Entry 2NVZ (X-ray diffraction, 4.30 A resolution (low resolution: residue-level contacts below are approximate; hydrogen-bond / salt-bridge calls are withheld)); this record covers chains B and J of the 13 polymer chains in the assembly.

== Chain B ==
Molecule: DNA-directed RNA polymerase II 140 kDa polypeptide
Organism: Saccharomyces cerevisiae
Notes: EC 2.7.7.6
Reference sequence: P08518 (RPB2_YEAST); numbering as in UniProt (aligned over 1-1224)
Amino-acid sequence (1224 residues; row label = number of the first residue in the row):
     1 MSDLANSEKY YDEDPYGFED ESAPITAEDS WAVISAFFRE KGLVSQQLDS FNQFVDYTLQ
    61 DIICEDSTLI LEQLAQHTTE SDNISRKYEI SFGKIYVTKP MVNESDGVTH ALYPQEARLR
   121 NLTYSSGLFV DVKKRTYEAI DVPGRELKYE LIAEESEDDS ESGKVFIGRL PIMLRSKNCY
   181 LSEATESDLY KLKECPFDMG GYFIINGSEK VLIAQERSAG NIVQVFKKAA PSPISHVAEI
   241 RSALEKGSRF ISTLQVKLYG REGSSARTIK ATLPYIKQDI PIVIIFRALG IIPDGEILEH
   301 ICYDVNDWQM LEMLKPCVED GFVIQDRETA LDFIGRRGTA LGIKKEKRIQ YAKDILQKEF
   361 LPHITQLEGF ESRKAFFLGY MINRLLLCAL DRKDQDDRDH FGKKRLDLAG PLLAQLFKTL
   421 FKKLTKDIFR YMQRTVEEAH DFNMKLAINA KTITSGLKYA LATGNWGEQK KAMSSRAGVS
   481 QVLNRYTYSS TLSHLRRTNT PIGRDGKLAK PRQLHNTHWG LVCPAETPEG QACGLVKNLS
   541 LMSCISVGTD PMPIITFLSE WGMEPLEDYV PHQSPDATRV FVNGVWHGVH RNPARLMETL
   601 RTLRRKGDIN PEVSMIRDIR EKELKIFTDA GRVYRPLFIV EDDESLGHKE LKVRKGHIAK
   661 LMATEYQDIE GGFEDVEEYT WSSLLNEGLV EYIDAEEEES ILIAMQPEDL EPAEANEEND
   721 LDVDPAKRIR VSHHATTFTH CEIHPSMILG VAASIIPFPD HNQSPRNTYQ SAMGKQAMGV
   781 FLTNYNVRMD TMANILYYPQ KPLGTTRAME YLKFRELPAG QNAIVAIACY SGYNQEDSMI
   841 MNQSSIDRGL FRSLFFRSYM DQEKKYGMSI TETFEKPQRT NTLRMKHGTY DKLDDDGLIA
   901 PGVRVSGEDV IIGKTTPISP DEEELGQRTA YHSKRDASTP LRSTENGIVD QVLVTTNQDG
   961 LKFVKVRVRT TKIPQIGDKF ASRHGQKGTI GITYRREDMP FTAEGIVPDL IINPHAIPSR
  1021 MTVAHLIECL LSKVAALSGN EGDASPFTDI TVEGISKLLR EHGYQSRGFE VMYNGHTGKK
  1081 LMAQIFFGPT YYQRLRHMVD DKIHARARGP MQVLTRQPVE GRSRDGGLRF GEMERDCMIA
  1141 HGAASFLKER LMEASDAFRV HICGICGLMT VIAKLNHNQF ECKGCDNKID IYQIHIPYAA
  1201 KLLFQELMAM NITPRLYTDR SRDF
Not modelled in the structure: 1-19, 71-89, 133-163, 249-250, 336-344, 438-445, 503-508, 669-677, 715-721, 733-734, 920-934, 1224
Bound ions: Mg2+: D837 (together with UTP) (shared with 2 residues of chain A); Zn2+: C1166, C1182, C1185
Ligand contacts: UTP (uridine 5'-triphosphate): R766, Y769, D837, G985, K987, R1020
From the paper describing this entry:
  - Mg2+ coordination: D837

== Chain J ==
Molecule: DNA-directed RNA polymerases I/II/III subunit 10
Organism: Saccharomyces cerevisiae
Notes: EC 2.7.7.6
Reference sequence: P22139 (RPAB5_YEAST); residue numbers follow UniProt; this construct covers 1-70
Amino-acid sequence (70 residues; each row starts with the number of its first residue):
     1 MIVPVRCFSC GKVVGDKWES YLNLLQEDEL DEGTALSRLG LKRYCCRRMI LTHVDLIEKF
    61 LRYNPLEKRD
Not modelled in the structure: 66-70
Bound ions: Zn2+: C7, C10, C45, C46
Swiss-Prot annotation at these positions:
  - binding site (Zn(2+)): C7, C10, C45, C46
  - cross-link: K59 (Glycyl lysine isopeptide (Lys-Gly) (interchain with G-Cter in ubiquitin))

== How chain B and chain J interact ==
Residue-residue contacts - 57 pairs, chain B then chain J:
  E186(B) - R62(J)
  Y190(B) - K59(J)
  Y190(B) - R62(J)
  Y190(B) - Y63(J)
  F197(B) - K59(J)
  V780(B) - L56(J)
  T783(B) - K59(J)
  T783(B) - F60(J)
  T783(B) - Y63(J)
  N784(B) - Y63(J)
  Y785(B) - M1(J)
  Y785(B) - F60(J)
  I795(B) - M1(J)
  Y797(B) - M1(J)
  Y798(B) - M1(J)
  Y798(B) - I2(J)
  Y798(B) - P4(J)
  P799(B) - M1(J)
  Q800(B) - M49(J)
  Q800(B) - T52(J)
  K801(B) - L51(J)
  K801(B) - T52(J)
  L803(B) - L51(J)
  R815(B) - V54(J)
  E816(B) - L56(J)
  N822(B) - R48(J)
  N822(B) - T52(J)
  A823(B) - R48(J)
  I824(B) - Y44(J)
  I824(B) - R48(J)
  N842(B) - F8(J)
  S845(B) - F8(J)
  R848(B) - C7(J)
  R848(B) - F8(J)
  R848(B) - S9(J)
  R848(B) - C10(J)
  R848(B) - G11(J)
  G849(B) - F8(J)
  L850(B) - F8(J)
  R996(B) - S9(J)
  R996(B) - C10(J)
  E1004(B) - R43(J)
  E1004(B) - Y44(J)
  I1006(B) - R43(J)
  V1007(B) - S9(J)
  D1009(B) - S9(J)
  D1009(B) - R48(J)
  K1033(B) - Y44(J)
  A1036(B) - R47(J)
  L1037(B) - R47(J)
  S1038(B) - G33(J)
  G1039(B) - E32(J)
  G1039(B) - G33(J)
  G1039(B) - L51(J)
  Y1064(B) - Y44(J)
  E1070(B) - Y44(J)
  F1087(B) - Y44(J)
Interface residues without a listed pair, chain B (44 interface residues in all): K193, C195, P196, L796, P802, Q821, A1035
Interface residues without a listed pair, chain J (26 interface residues in all): C45, H53, P65

== Summary ==
44 residues of chain B and 26 residues of chain J are in contact. Bound to chain B: UTP. The Zn2+ site is
built by C1166(B), C1182(B) and C1185(B). UniProt lists 4 Zn2+-binding residues on chain J. From the paper:
Mg2+ coordination by D837(B).
Here chain B is DNA-directed RNA polymerase II 140 kDa polypeptide and chain J is DNA-directed RNA polymerases
I/II/III subunit 10, both from Saccharomyces cerevisiae. Entry 2NVZ (RNA Polymerase II elongation complex with
UTP, updated 11/2006) was determined by X-ray diffraction (same publication as 2E2H, 2E2I, 2E2J, 2NVQ, 2NVT,
2NVX, 2NVY and 2YU9).
